8XIE - chains G and I of the 9 polymer chains in the assembly; structure by X-ray diffraction, 3.50 A resolution.

Chain G (and I):
Molecule: Exosome complex component Rrp4
From: Thermoplasma acidophilum (strain ATCC 25905 / DSM 1728 / JCM 9062 / NBRC 15155 / AMRC-C165)
Notes: chain I of this document is another copy of the same molecule, construct and numbering; everything in this record applies to it too
UniProtKB: Q9HIP3 (RRP4_THEAC); numbering as in UniProt (aligned over 1-236)
Chain sequence (237 residues; each row starts with the number of its first residue; numbering starts at 0):
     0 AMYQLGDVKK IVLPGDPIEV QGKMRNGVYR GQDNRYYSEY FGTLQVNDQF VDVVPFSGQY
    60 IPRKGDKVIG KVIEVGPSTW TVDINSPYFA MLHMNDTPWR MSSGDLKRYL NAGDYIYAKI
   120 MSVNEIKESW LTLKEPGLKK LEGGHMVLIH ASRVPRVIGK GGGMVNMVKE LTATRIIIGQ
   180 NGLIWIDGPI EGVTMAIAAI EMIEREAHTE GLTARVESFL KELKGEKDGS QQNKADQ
Disordered / not traced: 0, 228-236 (chain I: 227-236)
Sequence notes: expression tag (0)

Chain G / chain I interface:
Contacting residue pairs (5):
  Pro76(G) - Pro76(I)  hydrophobic
  Ser102(G) - Ser77(I)  hydrogen bond
  Ser102(G) - His92(I)  hydrogen bond (backbone-side chain)
  Asp104(G) - Trp129(I)
  Arg107(G) - Trp129(I)
Also at the interface, not in a pair above, chain G (5 interface residues in all): Gly103
Also at the interface, not in a pair above, chain I (5 interface residues in all): Thr78

Summary:
The chain G/chain I interface involves 5 residues from each chain, with 2 hydrogen bonds. Among the polar
pairs are Ser102(G)-Ser77(I) and Ser102(G)-His92(I).
Both chains are Exosome complex component Rrp4 (Thermoplasma acidophilum (strain ATCC 25905 / DSM 1728 / JCM
9062 / NBRC 15155 / AMRC-C165)). Entry 8XIE (Archaeal exosome complex (Rrp4-Rrp41-Rrp42)) was determined by
X-ray diffraction together with 8XFX from the same study.
